7YCK - chains A and C of the 3 polymer chains in the assembly; structure by X-ray diffraction, 2.60 A resolution.

[Chain A]
Protein: Spike protein S1
From: Severe acute respiratory syndrome coronavirus 2
UniProtKB: P0DTC2 (SPIKE_SARS2); residue numbers follow UniProt; this construct covers 333-530
Amino-acid sequence (204 residues; each row starts with the number of its first residue):
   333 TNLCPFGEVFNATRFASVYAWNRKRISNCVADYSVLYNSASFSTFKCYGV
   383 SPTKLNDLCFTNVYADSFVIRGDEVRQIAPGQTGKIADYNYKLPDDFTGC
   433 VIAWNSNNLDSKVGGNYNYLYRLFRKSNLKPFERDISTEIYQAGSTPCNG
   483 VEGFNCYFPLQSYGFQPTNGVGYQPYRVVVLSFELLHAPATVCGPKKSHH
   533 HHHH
Not modelled in the structure: 531-536
Sequence notes: expression tag (531-536)
Curated features (UniProtKB/Swiss-Prot):
  - region: Arg-403 to Asp-405 (Integrin-binding motif), Asn-448 to Phe-456 (Immunodominant HLA epitope recognized by the CD8+)
  - glycosylation: Asn-343 (N-linked (GlcNAc...) (complex) asparagine)
  - natural variant: Gly-339 (G339D: In strain: Omicron/BA.1, Omicron/BA.2 and 4 more; G339H: In strain: Omicron/BA.2.75, Omicron/XBB.1.5 and 1 more), Arg-346 (R346K: In strain: Mu/B.1.621; R346T: In strain: Omicron/BQ.1.1, Omicron/XBB.1.5 and 1 more), Leu-368 (L368I: In strain: Omicron/XBB.1.5, Omicron/EG.5.1), Ser-371 (S371F: In strain: Omicron/BA.2, Omicron/BA.2.12.1 and 6 more; S371L: In strain: Omicron/BA.1), Ser-373 (S373P: In strain: Omicron/BA.1, Omicron/BA.2 and 7 more), Ser-375 (S375F: In strain: Omicron/BA.1, Omicron/BA.2 and 7 more), Thr-376 (T376A: In strain: Omicron/BA.2, Omicron/BA.2.12.1 and 5 more), Asp-405 (D405N: In strain: Omicron/BA.2, Omicron/BA.2.12.1 and 6 more), Arg-408 (R408S: In strain: Omicron/BA.2, Omicron/BA.2.12.1 and 6 more), Lys-417 (K417N: In strain: Beta/B.1.351, Omicron/BA.1 and 8 more; K417T: In strain: Gamma/P.1), Asn-440 (N440K: In strain: Omicron/BA.1, Omicron/BA.2 and 7 more), Lys-444 (K444T: In strain: Omicron/BQ.1.1), 16 further natural variant entries in UniProt
  - mutagenesis: Asn-343 (N343Q: Reduced viral infectivity), Leu-452 (L452R: Increased resistance to neutralizing antibodies. Decreases HLA binding to NF9 epitope. Increased binding affinity to human ACE2), Tyr-453 (Y453F: Decreased HLA binding to NF9 epitope. Increased binding affinity to human ACE2), Ala-475 (A475V: Increased resistance to neutralizing antibodies), Val-483 (V483A: Increased resistance to neutralizing antibodies), Glu-484 (E484D: Increased replication in human TMEM106B overexpressing cells), Phe-490 (F490L: Increased resistance to neutralizing antibodies and human covalescent sera neutralization), Gln-493 (Q493N: Reduced host ACE2-binding affinity in vitro; Q493Y: Reduced host ACE2-binding affinity in vitro), Asn-501 (N501T: Reduced host ACE2-binding affinity in vitro; N501Y: Increased binding affinity to human ACE2), His-519 (H519P: Increased resistance to human covalescent sera neutralization)
Cystine bridges: Cys-336/Cys-361, Cys-379/Cys-432, Cys-391/Cys-525, Cys-480/Cys-488
Glycans and other covalent adducts: glycan linked to Asn-343

[Chain C]
Protein: FP-12A Fab heavy chain
From: Homo sapiens
Notes: antibody fragment or engineered binder
Amino-acid sequence (224 residues; each row starts with the number of its first residue; a row labelled like 82A-82C holds insertion residues (82A, then the next letters in order)):
     1 EVQLVESGGGVVQPGRSLRLSCAASGFTFSSYGMHWVRQAPGKGLEWVAV
    51 IS
   52A Y
    53 DGSNKYYADSVKGRFTISRDNSKNTLYLQM
82A-82C NSL
    83 RAEDTAVYYCANGFGEYY
100A-100D YYAM
   101 DVWGQGTTVTVSSASTKGPSVFPLAPSSKSTSGGTAALGCLVKDYFPEPV
   151 TVSWNSGALTSGVHTFPAVLQSSGLYSLSSVVTVPSSSLGTQTYICNVNH
   201 KPSNTKVDKKVEPKSC
Not modelled in the structure: 113, 171-173, 214-216
Cystine bridges: Cys-22/Cys-92, Cys-140/Cys-196

[Chain A / chain C interface]
Contacting residue pairs (16; chain A residue first):
  Leu-368(A) with Tyr-100(C)
  Tyr-369(A) with Tyr-99(C), hydrophobic; Tyr-100(C); Tyr-100A(C)
  Asn-370(A) with Asn-56(C), hydrogen bond; Tyr-100A(C), hydrogen bond
  Ser-371(A) with Tyr-100B(C)
  Ala-372(A) with Tyr-58(C), hydrophobic
  Pro-384(A) with Tyr-100(C), hydrogen bond (backbone-side chain); Tyr-100B(C)
  Thr-385(A) with Phe-96(C); Gly-97(C); Tyr-100B(C)
  Leu-387(A) with Tyr-100(C)
  Asn-388(A) with Tyr-99(C)
  Lys-528(A) with Glu-98(C)
Also at the interface, not in a pair above, chain A (13 interface residues in all): Tyr-365, Phe-377, Ser-383
Also at the interface, not in a pair above, chain C (10 interface residues in all): Tyr-52A
From the paper, about this interface:
  - epitope / paratope residues, chain A: Tyr-369(A), Ser-371(A), Ala-372(A)

[Overview]
13 residues of chain A and 10 residues of chain C are in contact; the contacts include 3 hydrogen bonds. Among
the polar pairs are Asn-370(A)/Asn-56(C), Asn-370(A)/Tyr-100A(C) and Pro-384(A)/Tyr-100(C). UniProt lists 10
mutagenesis sites on chain A. The paper reports epitope/paratope residues Tyr-369(A), Ser-371(A) and
Ala-372(A).
Here chain A is Spike protein S1 (Severe acute respiratory syndrome coronavirus 2) and chain C is FP-12A Fab
heavy chain (Homo sapiens). Entry 7YCK (Crystal structure of SARS-CoV-2 Spike RBD in complex with FP-12A Fab)
was determined by X-ray diffraction together with 7YCN, 8HHX and 8HHZ from the same study.
